Entry 5C18 (X-ray diffraction, 3.30 A resolution); this record covers chains B and C of the 6 polymer chains in the assembly.

Chain B (and C):
Name: Transitional endoplasmic reticulum ATPase
From: Homo sapiens
Notes: EC 3.6.4.6; engineered mutation(s): 709-728 deletion; chain C of this document is another copy of the same molecule, construct and numbering; everything in this record applies to it too
UniProt: P55072 (TERA_HUMAN); residue numbers follow UniProt; this construct covers 2-708, 729-806
Chain sequence (785 residues; each row starts with the number of its first residue; note: 20 numbers in that range are skipped by the numbering (no residue carries them; nothing is unmodelled there)):
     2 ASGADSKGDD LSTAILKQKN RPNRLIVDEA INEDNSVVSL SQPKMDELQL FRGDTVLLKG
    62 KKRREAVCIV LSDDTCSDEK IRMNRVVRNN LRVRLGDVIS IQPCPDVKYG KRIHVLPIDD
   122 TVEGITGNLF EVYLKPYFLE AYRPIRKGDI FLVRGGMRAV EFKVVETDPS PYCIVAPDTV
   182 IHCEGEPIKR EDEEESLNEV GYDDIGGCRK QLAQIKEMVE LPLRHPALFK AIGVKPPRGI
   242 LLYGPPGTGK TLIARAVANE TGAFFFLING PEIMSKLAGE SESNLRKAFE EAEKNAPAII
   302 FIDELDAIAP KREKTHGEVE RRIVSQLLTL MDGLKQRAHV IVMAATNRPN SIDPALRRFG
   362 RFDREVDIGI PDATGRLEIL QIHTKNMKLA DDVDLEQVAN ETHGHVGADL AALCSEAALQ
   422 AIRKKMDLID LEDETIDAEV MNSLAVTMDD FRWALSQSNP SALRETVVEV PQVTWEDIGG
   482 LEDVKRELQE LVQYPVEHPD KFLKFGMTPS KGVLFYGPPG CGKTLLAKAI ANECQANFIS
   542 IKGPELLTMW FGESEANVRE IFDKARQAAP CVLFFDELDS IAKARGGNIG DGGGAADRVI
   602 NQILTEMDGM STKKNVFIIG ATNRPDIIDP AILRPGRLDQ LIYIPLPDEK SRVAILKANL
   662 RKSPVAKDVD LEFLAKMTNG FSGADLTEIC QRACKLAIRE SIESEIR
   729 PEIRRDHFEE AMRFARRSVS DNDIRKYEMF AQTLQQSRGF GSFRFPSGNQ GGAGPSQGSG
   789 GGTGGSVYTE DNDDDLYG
Unresolved in the structure: 2-20, 588-594, 771-806 (chain C: 2-20, 589-594, 771-806)
Bound ions: Mg2+ site 1: Thr-252 (together with ATP-gamma-S); Mg2+ site 2: Thr-525 (together with ATP-gamma-S)
Small-molecule neighbours:
  - ATP-gamma-S (AGS; phosphothiophosphoric acid-adenylate ester), molecule 1: Asp-205, Ile-206, Gly-207, Cys-209, Pro-246, Pro-247, Gly-248, Thr-249, Gly-250, Lys-251, Thr-252, Leu-253, Asn-348, Ile-380, Ile-383, His-384, Gly-408, Ala-409, Ala-412
  - ATP-gamma-S (AGS), molecule 2: Asp-478, Ile-479, Gly-480, Leu-482, Pro-519, Pro-520, Gly-521, Cys-522, Gly-523, Lys-524, Thr-525, Leu-526, Asn-624, Ile-656, Asn-660, Gly-684, Ala-685, Thr-688
Curated features (UniProtKB/Swiss-Prot):
  - region: Thr-797 to Gly-806 (Interaction with UBXN6)
  - motif: Asp-802 to Gly-806 (PIM motif)
  - binding site (ATP): Pro-247 to Leu-253, Asn-348, His-384, Gly-521 to Leu-526
  - modified residue: Ala-2 (N-acetylalanine), Ser-3 (Phosphoserine), Ser-7 (Phosphoserine), Ser-13 (Phosphoserine), Ser-37 (Phosphoserine), Lys-315 (N6,N6,N6-trimethyllysine), Thr-436 (Phosphothreonine), Ser-462 (Phosphoserine), Lys-502 (N6-acetyllysine), Lys-505 (N6-acetyllysine), Lys-668 (N6-acetyllysine), Ser-702 (Phosphoserine), Lys-754 (N6-acetyllysine), Ser-770 (Phosphoserine), Ser-775 (Phosphoserine), Ser-787 (Phosphoserine), Tyr-805 (Phosphotyrosine)
  - cross-link (Glycyl lysine isopeptide (Lys-Gly)): Lys-8 (interchain with G-Cter in SUMO2), Lys-18 (interchain with G-Cter in SUMO2)
  - natural variant: Arg-95 (R95G: In IBMPFD1), Gly-97 (G97E: In CMT2Y), Ile-126 (I126F: In IBMPFD1; uncertain significance), Arg-155 (R155C: In IBMPFD1; R155H: In FTDALS6 and IBMPFD1; R155L: In IBMPFD1; R155P: In IBMPFD1; R155S: In IBMPFD1), Arg-159 (R159G: In FTDALS6; R159H: In IBMPFD1), Ala-160 (A160T: In IBMPFD1; uncertain significance), Glu-185 (E185K: In CMT2Y), Arg-191 (R191Q: In FTDALS6 and IBMPFD1), Leu-198 (L198W: In IBMPFD1), Ala-232 (A232E: In IBMPFD1), Ile-254 (I254F: In IBMPFD1; uncertain significance), Ile-369 (I369T: In IBMPFD1; uncertain significance), 2 further natural variant entries in UniProt
  - mutagenesis: Phe-52 to Asp-55 (Abolishes interaction with NPLOC4; when associated with A-110), Arg-53 (R53A: Minor effect on affinity for ATP and ADP), Arg-86 (R86A: Strongly increased affinity for ATP. Strongly reduced affinity for ADP), Tyr-110 (Y110A: Abolishes interaction with NPLOC4; when associated with 52-A--A-55), Arg-113 to His-115 (Severely reduced binding to DERL1), Phe-131 (F131R: Severely reduced binding to DERL1), Leu-140 (L140D: Severely reduced binding to DERL1), Asp-179 (D179R: No effect on binding to DERL1), His-183 (H183W: Severely reduced binding to DERL1), Lys-251 (K251Q: Impairs ERAD degradation of HMGCR and does not inhibit interaction with RHBDD1; when associated with Q-524), Glu-305 (E305Q: Defect in ubiquitin-dependent protein degradation by the proteasome; when associated with Q-578), Lys-312 (K312A: Does not affect methylation by VCPKMT), 8 further mutagenesis entries in UniProt
What the authors report for this chain:
  - binding site for ATP-gamma-S: Phe-360, Gly-521, Gly-523, Lys-524, Thr-525, Asn-624, Thr-688, Arg-766
  - catalytic residues: Glu-578, Arg-635 (citing earlier work)
  - mutagenesis - K524T, E578Q, A685R, R766A: decreased catalytic activity
  - mutagenesis - K543A (3-fold): increased catalytic activity
  - mutagenesis - R766A: unchanged binding to ADP
  - mutagenesis - K251T/R766A: decreased binding to ATPgS
  - mutagenesis - F360A/A409R, A685R/R766A: abolished catalytic activity
  - mutagenesis - K251T/R766A: decreased binding to ATP-gamma-S

Chain B / chain C interface:
Residue-residue contacts (112; chain B residue first):
  Gly-125(B) / Ala-232(C)
  Met-158(B) / Ile-233(C)
  Met-158(B) / Val-235(C)  hydrophobic
  Arg-159(B) / Ala-232(C)  hydrogen bond (side chain-backbone)
  Pro-247(B) / Arg-359(C)
  Pro-247(B) / Phe-360(C)
  Gly-248(B) / Phe-360(C)
  Pro-272(B) / Ser-326(C)
  Pro-272(B) / Thr-330(C)  hydrogen bond (backbone-side chain)
  Pro-272(B) / Arg-362(C)
  Glu-273(B) / Thr-330(C)  hydrogen bond (backbone-side chain)
  Met-275(B) / Arg-323(C)
  Met-275(B) / Ser-326(C)
  Ser-276(B) / Arg-323(C)
  Ser-276(B) / Ser-326(C)
  Ser-276(B) / Gln-327(C)
  Ser-276(B) / Thr-330(C)
  Lys-277(B) / Arg-323(C)
  Glu-305(B) / Arg-362(C)  salt bridge
  His-317(B) / His-317(C)  hydrogen bond
  His-317(B) / Arg-322(C)
  Gly-318(B) / Glu-319(C)
  Glu-319(B) / Glu-319(C)  hydrogen bond (backbone-side chain)
  Val-320(B) / Glu-319(C)  hydrogen bond (backbone-side chain)
  Glu-321(B) / Glu-319(C)
  Glu-321(B) / Arg-322(C)  salt bridge
  Asn-348(B) / Arg-359(C)
  Glu-402(B) / Lys-614(C)  salt bridge
  Ala-409(B) / Phe-360(C)  hydrophobic
  Asp-410(B) / Phe-360(C)
  Ala-412(B) / Lys-236(C)
  Ala-413(B) / Lys-236(C)
  Ser-416(B) / Val-235(C)
  Ser-416(B) / Lys-236(C)
  Leu-420(B) / Leu-222(C)  hydrophobic
  Ile-423(B) / Ile-233(C)  hydrophobic
  Arg-424(B) / Glu-218(C)
  Arg-424(B) / Leu-222(C)
  Asp-428(B) / Glu-80(C)
  Leu-429(B) / Asn-21(C)
  Leu-432(B) / His-226(C)
  Leu-432(B) / Leu-229(C)  hydrophobic
  Asp-434(B) / Leu-229(C)
  Glu-435(B) / Ala-228(C)
  Ile-437(B) / Leu-229(C)  hydrophobic
  Ser-457(B) / Lys-615(C)
  Ser-462(B) / Phe-360(C)
  Leu-464(B) / Arg-567(C)
  Leu-464(B) / Gly-610(C)
  Arg-465(B) / Arg-560(C)
  Arg-465(B) / Glu-607(C)
  Pro-520(B) / Arg-766(C)
  Gly-521(B) / Arg-766(C)
  Lys-543(B) / Asp-609(C)  salt bridge
  Pro-545(B) / Asn-602(C)
  Pro-545(B) / Leu-605(C)  hydrophobic
  Pro-545(B) / Thr-606(C)
  Glu-546(B) / Thr-606(C)
  Leu-548(B) / Asn-602(C)
  Thr-549(B) / Asn-602(C)  hydrogen bond (side chain-backbone)
  Thr-549(B) / Gln-603(C)
  Thr-549(B) / Thr-606(C)  hydrogen bond
  Trp-551(B) / Gly-553(C)  hydrogen bond (side chain-backbone)
  Trp-551(B) / Glu-556(C)
  Phe-552(B) / Arg-599(C)
  Glu-578(B) / Arg-635(C)  salt bridge
  Glu-578(B) / Arg-638(C)  salt bridge
  Ser-581(B) / Asn-602(C)
  Lys-584(B) / Pro-631(C)
  Arg-625(B) / Gly-767(C)
  Asp-627(B) / Phe-768(C)
  Lys-663(B) / Gly-507(C)
  Ser-664(B) / Phe-506(C)  hydrogen bond (side chain-backbone)
  Pro-665(B) / Lys-505(C)
  Pro-665(B) / Phe-506(C)
  Glu-689(B) / Gln-641(C)  hydrogen bond
  Gln-692(B) / Met-508(C)
  Gln-692(B) / Thr-509(C)  hydrogen bond (side chain-backbone)
  Arg-693(B) / Glu-488(C)  salt bridge
  Arg-693(B) / Gln-641(C)  hydrogen bond
  Cys-695(B) / Phe-506(C)  hydrophobic
  Cys-695(B) / Met-508(C)  hydrophobic
  Lys-696(B) / Leu-492(C)
  Lys-696(B) / Ser-511(C)
  Ala-698(B) / Phe-506(C)  hydrophobic
  Ile-699(B) / Lys-502(C)
  Ile-699(B) / Phe-503(C)  hydrophobic
  Ile-699(B) / Phe-506(C)  hydrophobic
  Ile-699(B) / Met-508(C)  hydrophobic
  Arg-700(B) / Arg-487(C)
  Arg-700(B) / Glu-491(C)  salt bridge
  Ser-702(B) / Lys-502(C)
  Ile-703(B) / Tyr-495(C)  hydrophobic
  Ile-703(B) / His-499(C)
  Ile-703(B) / Lys-502(C)
  Glu-704(B) / Tyr-495(C)  hydrogen bond
  Pro-729(B) / Phe-506(C)
  Glu-730(B) / Phe-506(C)
  Ile-731(B) / Phe-506(C)  hydrophobic
  Arg-744(B) / Gln-763(C)
  Arg-745(B) / Gln-763(C)
  Arg-745(B) / Gln-764(C)  hydrogen bond (backbone-side chain)
  Ser-746(B) / Gln-763(C)
  Ser-746(B) / Gln-764(C)
  Ser-748(B) / Gln-764(C)
  Asp-751(B) / Gly-767(C)
  Asp-751(B) / Phe-768(C)
  Asp-751(B) / Gly-769(C)
  Lys-754(B) / Phe-768(C)
  Tyr-755(B) / Gly-767(C)
  Tyr-755(B) / Phe-768(C)
  Phe-758(B) / Phe-768(C)  hydrophobic
Other interface residues (no listed pair), chain B (91 interface residues in all): Glu-124, Ile-126, Asn-270, Leu-278, Thr-316, Val-407, Glu-417, Met-427, Ile-430, Glu-433, Thr-436, Ser-459, Asn-624, Pro-626, Ala-685, Val-747
Other interface residues (no listed pair), chain C (68 interface residues in all): Arg-25, Phe-230, Lys-231, Glu-283, Leu-329, Asp-333, Arg-365, Phe-552, Pro-636
From the paper, about this interface:
  - interface residues, chain C: Gly-610(C)

Overview:
91 residues of chain B face 68 of chain C across their interface; the contacts include 15 hydrogen bonds and 8
salt bridges. Polar contacts include Glu-305(B)/Arg-362(C), Glu-321(B)/Arg-322(C) and Glu-402(B)/Lys-614(C).
From the paper: catalytic residues Glu-578(B) and Arg-635(B); K524T, E578Q and A685R of chain B, among others,
reduce catalytic activity; 8 substitutions were tested in all.
Both chains are Transitional endoplasmic reticulum ATPase (Homo sapiens). Entry 5C18 (p97-delta709-728 in
complex with ATP-gamma-S) was determined by X-ray diffraction (same publication as 5C19 and 5C1A).
